7SK6 - chains A and F of the 4 polymer chains in the assembly; structure by electron microscopy, 4.00 A resolution.

== Chain A ==
Name: Atypical chemokine receptor 3
Source organism: Homo sapiens
UniProt: P25106 (ACKR3_HUMAN); residues 2-362 here = UniProt positions 2-362
Sequence (393 residues; each row starts with the number of its first residue; numbers below 1 keep their minus sign (Gly-1 is residue -1)):
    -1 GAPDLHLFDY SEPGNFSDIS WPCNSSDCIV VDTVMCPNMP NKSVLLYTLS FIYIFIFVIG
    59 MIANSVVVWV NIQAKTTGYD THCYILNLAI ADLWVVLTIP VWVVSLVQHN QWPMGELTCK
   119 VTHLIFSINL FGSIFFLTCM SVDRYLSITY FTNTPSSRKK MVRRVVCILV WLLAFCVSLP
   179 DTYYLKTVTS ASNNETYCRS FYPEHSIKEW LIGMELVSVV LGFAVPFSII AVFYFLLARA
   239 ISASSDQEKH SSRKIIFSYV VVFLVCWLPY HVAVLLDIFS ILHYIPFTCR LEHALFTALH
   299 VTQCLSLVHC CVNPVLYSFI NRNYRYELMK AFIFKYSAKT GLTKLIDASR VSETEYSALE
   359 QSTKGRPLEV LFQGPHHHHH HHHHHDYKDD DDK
Disordered / not traced: -1 to 26, 187-191, 332-391
Sequence notes: cloning artifact (-1 to 1); expression tag (363-391)
Disulfides: Cys117-Cys196
Swiss-Prot annotation at these positions:
  - region: Tyr324 to Lys362 (C-terminal cytoplasmic tail)
  - modified residue (Phosphoserine): Ser347, Ser350, Ser355
  - glycosylation (N-linked (GlcNAc...) asparagine): Asn13, Asn22, Asn39
What the authors report for this chain:
  - mutagenesis - W100A, F124A, D179A, R197A, E213A, D275A: decreased signaling with Stromal cell-derived factor 1 (citing earlier work)
  - mutagenesis - Y268A, Q301A: decreased signaling with Stromal cell-derived factor 1
  - specificity-determining residues: Ser216, Leu305 (proposed by the authors, not directly observed)
  - mutagenesis - Y315A: decreased signaling (citing earlier work)
  - mutagenesis - Y268A, Q301A: increased signaling (constitutive activity)
  - mutagenesis - Y257L: decreased signaling in response to constitutive

== Chain F ==
Name: CID24 Fab heavy chain
Source organism: Homo sapiens
Notes: antibody fragment or engineered binder
Sequence (238 residues; numbered 1 to 238; the number before each row is that of its first residue):
     1 EISEVQLVES GGGLVQPGGS LRLSCAASGF NISSSSIHWV RQAPGKGLEW VASISPSYGY
    61 TSYADSVKGR FTISADTSKN TAYLQMNSLR AEDTAVYYCA RVSYWDWTWG WSKYEGMDYW
   121 GQGTLVTVSS ASTKGPSVFP LAPSSKSTSG GTAALGCLVK DYFPEPVTVS WNSGALTSGV
   181 HTFPAVLQSS GLYSLSSVVT VPSSSLGTQT YICNVNHKPS NTKVDKKVEP KSCDKTHT
Disordered / not traced: 1-4, 130-238
Disulfides: Cys25-Cys99

== Chain A / chain F interface ==
Contacting residue pairs - 66 pairs, chain A then chain F:
  Asn69(A) with Trp111(F)
  Ala72(A) with Trp111(F), hydrophobic
  Gly76(A) with Tyr114(F)
  Tyr77(A) with Ser112(F); Lys113(F); Tyr114(F)
  Asp78(A) with Ser112(F), hydrogen bond (backbone-backbone); Lys113(F); Tyr114(F)
  Thr79(A) with Trp111(F)
  His80(A) with Trp109(F), hydrogen bond (side chain-backbone); Gly110(F); Ser112(F)
  Ile83(A) with Gly110(F); Trp111(F)
  Met138(A) with Trp109(F)
  Asp141(A) with Trp109(F)
  Arg142(A) with Asp106(F); Trp109(F)
  Ser145(A) with Tyr104(F), hydrogen bond; Trp109(F)
  Ile146(A) with Ser34(F); Tyr104(F), hydrophobic; Asp106(F)
  Thr147(A) with Ser55(F), hydrogen bond (backbone-side chain); Ser57(F), hydrogen bond (backbone-side chain); Tyr58(F)
  Tyr148(A) with Ser55(F); Tyr58(F), hydrophobic
  Thr150(A) with Ser36(F), hydrogen bond (backbone-side chain); Ser55(F)
  Asn151(A) with His38(F); Ser53(F), hydrogen bond; Ile54(F); Ser55(F); Tyr60(F), hydrogen bond (side chain-backbone); Thr61(F); Ser62(F)
  Thr152(A) with Tyr60(F)
  Pro153(A) with Tyr60(F)
  Ser154(A) with Tyr114(F)
  Lys158(A) with Tyr114(F)
  Leu235(A) with Asp106(F)
  Ala241(A) with Asn31(F), hydrogen bond (backbone-side chain)
  Ser242(A) with Asn31(F), hydrogen bond
  Asp244(A) with Val5(F); Phe30(F); Trp105(F)
  Gln245(A) with Tyr104(F); Trp105(F); Asp106(F)
  His248(A) with Trp105(F); Trp107(F)
  Ser249(A) with Trp107(F)
  Tyr315(A) with Trp109(F), hydrophobic; Trp111(F)
  Ser316(A) with Trp111(F)
  Asn319(A) with Thr108(F), hydrogen bond; Trp109(F); Gly110(F); Trp111(F)
  Arg320(A) with Trp107(F)
  Asn321(A) with Trp107(F); Thr108(F), hydrogen bond; Trp111(F)
  Tyr322(A) with Trp111(F), hydrophobic
Interface residues without a listed pair, chain A (35 interface residues in all): Val68
Interface residues without a listed pair, chain F (29 interface residues in all): Ser33, Ser35, Arg101, Val102

== Summary ==
Chain A and chain F form an interface of 35 and 29 residues respectively; the contacts include 12 hydrogen
bonds. Polar pairs include His80(A)-Trp109(F), Ser145(A)-Tyr104(F) and Thr147(A)-Ser55(F). The paper reports
that W100A, F124A and D179A of chain A, among others, reduce signaling with Stromal cell-derived factor 1;
specificity determinants Ser216(A) and Leu305(A); 10 substitutions were tested in all.
Here chain A is Atypical chemokine receptor 3 and chain F is CID24 Fab heavy chain, both from Homo sapiens.
Entry 7SK6 (Cryo-EM structure of human ACKR3 in complex with chemokine N-terminal mutant CXCL12_LRHQ and an
intracellular Fab) was determined by electron microscopy, deposited together with 7SK3, 7SK4, 7SK5, 7SK7, 7SK8
and 7SK9.
